Entry 2HTB (X-ray diffraction, 2.50 A resolution); this record covers chain A.

Chain A:
Molecule: Putative enzyme related to aldose 1-epimerase
From: Salmonella typhimurium
Notes: EC 5.1.3.-
UniProt: Q8ZPV9 (Q8ZPV9_SALTY); numbering as in UniProt (aligned over 1-294)
Sequence (309 residues; each row starts with the number of its first residue; numbers below 1 keep their minus sign (Met-14 is residue -14)):
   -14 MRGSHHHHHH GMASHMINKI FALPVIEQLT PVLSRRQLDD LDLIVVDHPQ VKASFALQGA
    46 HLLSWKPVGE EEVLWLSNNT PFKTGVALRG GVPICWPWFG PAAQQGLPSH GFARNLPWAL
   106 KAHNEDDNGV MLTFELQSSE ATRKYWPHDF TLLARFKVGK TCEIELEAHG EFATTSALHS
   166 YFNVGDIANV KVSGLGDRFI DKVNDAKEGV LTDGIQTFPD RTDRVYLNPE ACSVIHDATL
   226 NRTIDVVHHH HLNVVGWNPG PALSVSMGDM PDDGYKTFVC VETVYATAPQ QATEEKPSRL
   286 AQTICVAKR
Unresolved in the structure: -14 to -2
Construct notes: cloning artifact (-14 to -11, -4 to 0); expression tag (-10 to -5)
Swiss-Prot annotation at these positions:
  - active site: His164, Glu267
  - binding site (substrate): Arg74, Arg99, Asp208

In short:
UniProt lists active-site residues His164 and Glu267 and 3 substrate-binding residues.
Chain A is Putative enzyme related to aldose 1-epimerase (Salmonella typhimurium); the structure, Crystal
Structure of a putative mutarotase (YeaD) from Salmonella typhimurium in monoclinic form, was determined by
X-ray diffraction (same publication as 2HTA).
